Entry 1S0W (X-ray diffraction, 2.30 A resolution); this record covers chains A and C.

== Chain A ==
Molecule: beta-lactamase TEM
Organism: Escherichia coli
UniProt: P00810 (BLAT_ECOLI); residues 26-288 here correspond to UniProt positions 24-286 (UniProt number = residue number - 2)
Amino-acid sequence (263 residues; numbered 26 to 288; the number before each row is that of its first residue):
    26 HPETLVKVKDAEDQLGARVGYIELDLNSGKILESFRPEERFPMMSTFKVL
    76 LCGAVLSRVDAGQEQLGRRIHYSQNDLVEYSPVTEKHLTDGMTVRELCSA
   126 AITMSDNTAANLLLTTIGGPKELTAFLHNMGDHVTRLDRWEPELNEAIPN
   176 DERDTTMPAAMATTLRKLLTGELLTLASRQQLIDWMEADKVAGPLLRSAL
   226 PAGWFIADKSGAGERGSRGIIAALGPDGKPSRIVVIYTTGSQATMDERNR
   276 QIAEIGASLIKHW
Cystine bridges: Cys-77/Cys-123
What the authors report for this chain:
  - mutagenesis - N170A: unchanged binding to Beta-lactamase inhibitory protein (chain C)
  - mutagenesis - E104A/Y105A: decreased binding to Beta-lactamase inhibitory protein (chain C)
  - conformationally variable residues (side-chain flip): Glu-104, Tyr-105

== Chain C ==
Molecule: Beta-lactamase inhibitory protein
Organism: Streptomyces clavuligerus
UniProt: P35804 (BLIP_STRCL); residues 1001-1165 here correspond to UniProt positions 37-201 (UniProt number = residue number - 964)
Amino-acid sequence (165 residues; numbered 1001 to 1165; the number before each row is that of its first residue):
  1001 AGVMTGAKFTQIQFGMTRQQVLDIAGAENCETGGSFGDSIHCRGHAAGDY
  1051 YAYATFGFTSAAADAKVDSKSQEKLLAPSAPTLTLAKFNQVTVGMTRAQV
  1101 LATVGQGSCTTWSEYYPAYPSTAGVTLSLSCFDVDGYSSTGAYRGSAHLW
  1151 FTDGVLQGKRQWDLV
Sequence notes: engineered mutation Ala-1142 (Phe178 in P35804)
Cystine bridges: Cys-1030/Cys-1042, Cys-1109/Cys-1131
Metal / ion sites: Ca2+: Asp-1133, Asp-1135, Arg-1144
What the authors report for this chain:
  - mutagenesis - K1074A/F1142A/Y1143A, K1074A/F1142A, K1074A/Y1143A, F1142A/Y1143A: decreased binding to beta-lactamase TEM (chain A)
  - conformationally variable residues: Lys-1074

== Interface between chain A and chain C ==
Contacting residue pairs (41; chain A residue first):
  Ser-70(A) with Asp-1049(C)
  Gln-99(A) with Ser-1128(C); His-1148(C), hydrogen bond (backbone-side chain); Trp-1150(C)
  Asn-100(A) with Trp-1150(C); Arg-1160(C), hydrogen bond (backbone-side chain)
  Asp-101(A) with Arg-1160(C)
  Leu-102(A) with Trp-1112(C), hydrophobic; Trp-1162(C)
  Val-103(A) with Trp-1112(C); Arg-1160(C); Trp-1162(C), hydrophobic
  Glu-104(A) with Glu-1073(C); Ala-1142(C); Tyr-1143(C), hydrogen bond (side chain-backbone)
  Tyr-105(A) with Tyr-1050(C); Glu-1073(C), hydrogen bond (backbone-side chain)
  Ser-106(A) with Tyr-1053(C); Glu-1073(C), hydrogen bond (backbone-side chain)
  Pro-107(A) with Phe-1036(C); Tyr-1053(C)
  Val-108(A) with Ser-1035(C)
  Glu-110(A) with Ser-1071(C), hydrogen bond; Ser-1113(C), hydrogen bond
  Lys-111(A) with Ser-1035(C); Phe-1036(C); Gly-1037(C); Ser-1039(C), hydrogen bond
  His-112(A) with Ser-1035(C)
  Met-129(A) with Phe-1036(C), hydrophobic; Tyr-1050(C), hydrophobic
  Ser-130(A) with Asp-1049(C)
  Glu-168(A) with Trp-1162(C)
  Lys-215(A) with Glu-1031(C), salt bridge
  Val-216(A) with Asp-1049(C); Tyr-1050(C), hydrophobic
  Ser-235(A) with Asp-1049(C), hydrogen bond
  Gly-236(A) with Asp-1049(C)
  Ala-237(A) with Asp-1049(C)
  Glu-239(A) with Arg-1144(C), salt bridge
  Arg-243(A) with Asp-1049(C), salt bridge
Also at the interface, not in a pair above, chain A (26 interface residues in all): Pro-167, Met-270
Also at the interface, not in a pair above, chain C (27 interface residues in all): His-1041, Gly-1048, Tyr-1051, Thr-1055, Lys-1074, Lys-1159, Asp-1163
The authors on this interface:
  - pairs named by the authors: Glu-104(A)/Lys-1074(C)
  - interface residues, chain A: Glu-104(A), Tyr-105(A), Ser-130(A), Ser-235(A), Arg-243(A)
  - interface residues, chain C: Asp-1049(C), Lys-1074(C), Tyr-1143(C)
  - hot spots on chain C (mutagenesis) - D1049A (7.5 kJ/mol), K1074A, F1142A (8.8 kJ/mol): decreased binding to beta-lactamase TEM (chain A)
  - hot spots on chain C (mutagenesis) - Y1143A: unchanged binding to beta-lactamase TEM (chain A)

== In short ==
26 residues of chain A and 27 residues of chain C are in contact; the contacts include 9 hydrogen bonds and 3
salt bridges. Among the polar pairs are Lys-215(A)/Glu-1031(C), Glu-239(A)/Arg-1144(C) and
Arg-243(A)/Asp-1049(C). The authors report a contact between Glu-104(A) and Lys-1074(C). From the paper:
K1074A/F1142A/Y1143A, K1074A/F1142A and K1074A/Y1143A of chain C, among others, reduce binding to
beta-lactamase TEM (chain A); interface residues Glu-104(A), Tyr-105(A) and Asp-1049(C) among others; 10
substitutions were tested in all.
Chain A is beta-lactamase TEM (Escherichia coli) and chain C is Beta-lactamase inhibitory protein
(Streptomyces clavuligerus); the structure, 1b Lactamse/ b Lactamase Inhibitor, was determined by X-ray
diffraction, deposited together with 1XXM.
